PDB entry 6J2C | electron microscopy, 7.00 A resolution (low resolution: residue-level contacts below are approximate; hydrogen-bond / salt-bridge calls are withheld) | chains L and M of the 47 polymer chains in the assembly

== Chain L ==
Name: 26S protease subunit RPT4
Organism: Saccharomyces cerevisiae S288c
UniProtKB: P53549 (PRS10_YEAST); residues 1-437 here = UniProt positions 1-437
Sequence (437 residues; row label = number of the first residue in the row):
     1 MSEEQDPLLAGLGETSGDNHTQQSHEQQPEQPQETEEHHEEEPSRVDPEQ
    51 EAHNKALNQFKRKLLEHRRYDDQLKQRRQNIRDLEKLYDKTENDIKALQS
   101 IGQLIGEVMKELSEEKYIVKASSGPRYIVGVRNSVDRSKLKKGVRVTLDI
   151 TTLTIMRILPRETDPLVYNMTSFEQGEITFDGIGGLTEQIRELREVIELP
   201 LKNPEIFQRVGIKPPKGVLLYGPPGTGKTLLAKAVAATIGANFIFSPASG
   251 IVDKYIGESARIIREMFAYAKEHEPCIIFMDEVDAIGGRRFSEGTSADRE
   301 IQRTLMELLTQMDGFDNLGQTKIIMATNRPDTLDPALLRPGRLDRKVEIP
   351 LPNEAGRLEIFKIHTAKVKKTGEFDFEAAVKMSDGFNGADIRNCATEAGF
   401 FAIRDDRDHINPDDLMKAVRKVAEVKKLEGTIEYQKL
Unresolved in the structure: 1-66, 428-437
Swiss-Prot annotation at these positions:
  - binding site (ATP): Gly222 to Thr229
  - modified residue: Ser2 (N-acetylserine)

== Chain M ==
Name: 26S protease regulatory subunit 6A
Organism: Saccharomyces cerevisiae S288c
UniProtKB: P33297 (PRS6A_YEAST); numbering as in UniProt (aligned over 1-434)
Sequence (434 residues; numbered 1 to 434; the number before each row is that of its first residue):
     1 MATLEELDAQTLPGDDELDQEILNLSTQELQTRAKLLDNEIRIFRSELQR
    51 LSHENNVMLEKIKDNKEKIKNNRQLPYLVANVVEVMDMNEIEDKENSEST
   101 TQGGNVNLDNTAVGKAAVVKTSSRQTVFLPMVGLVDPDKLKPNDLVGVNK
   151 DSYLILDTLPSEFDSRVKAMEVDEKPTETYSDVGGLDKQIEELVEAIVLP
   201 MKRADKFKDMGIRAPKGALMYGPPGTGKTLLARACAAQTNATFLKLAAPQ
   251 LVQMYIGEGAKLVRDAFALAKEKAPTIIFIDELDAIGTKRFDSEKSGDRE
   301 VQRTMLELLNQLDGFSSDDRVKVLAATNRVDVLDPALLRSGRLDRKIEFP
   351 LPSEDSRAQILQIHSRKMTTDDDINWQELARSTDEFNGAQLKAVTVEAGM
   401 IALRNGQSSVKHEDFVEGISEVQARKSKSVSFYA
Unresolved in the structure: 1-40, 86-112
Swiss-Prot annotation at these positions:
  - binding site (ATP): Gly222 to Thr229
  - modified residue: Ala2 (N-acetylalanine), Tyr180 (Phosphotyrosine)

== Interface between chain L and chain M ==
Residue-residue contacts (86; chain L residue first):
  His67(L) with Ile41(M)
  Asp71(L) with Phe44(M)
  Leu74(L) with Phe44(M); Glu47(M); Leu48(M); Leu51(M)
  Arg78(L) with Leu51(M)
  Ile81(L) with Leu51(M); Glu54(M); Asn55(M)
  Glu85(L) with Met58(M)
  Tyr88(L) with Met58(M); Ile62(M)
  Asp89(L) with Lys61(M)
  Thr91(L) with Ile62(M)
  Glu92(L) with Lys61(M)
  Asp94(L) with Gly133(M); Leu134(M)
  Ile95(L) with Asn65(M); Lys68(M); Asn72(M)
  Leu98(L) with Asn72(M); Leu156(M)
  Gln99(L) with Asn72(M)
  Ser100(L) with Leu154(M)
  Gly102(L) with Phe128(M); Leu154(M)
  Gln103(L) with Val127(M); Phe128(M)
  Leu104(L) with Thr126(M); Val127(M); Phe128(M)
  Ile105(L) with Thr126(M)
  Ser122(L) with Arg124(M); Thr126(M)
  Ser123(L) with Gln125(M)
  Thr147(L) with Phe128(M)
  Leu159(L) with Phe128(M)
  Glu162(L) with Glu84(M)
  Asp164(L) with Arg299(M)
  Tyr168(L) with Arg303(M); Leu306(M)
  Asn169(L) with Ser296(M); Gln302(M)
  Ser249(L) with Lys289(M); Asp292(M); Ser293(M)
  Gly250(L) with Ser293(M)
  Ile251(L) with Ser293(M)
  Val252(L) with Phe291(M); Asp292(M); Ser293(M)
  Asp253(L) with Ser293(M); Glu294(M)
  Lys254(L) with Asp292(M)
  Tyr255(L) with Gly297(M)
  Glu258(L) with Ser296(M)
  Ala285(L) with Phe291(M)
  Val368(L) with Met210(M); Gly211(M); Ile212(M)
  Lys369(L) with Asp209(M); Met210(M)
  Asn393(L) with Ser340(M); Asp344(M)
  Ala395(L) with Ile212(M)
  Thr396(L) with Arg213(M); Pro215(M); Ser340(M)
  Glu397(L) with Arg345(M)
  Gly399(L) with Phe207(M); Met210(M)
  Phe400(L) with Glu195(M); Leu199(M); Phe207(M)
  Ala402(L) with Met210(M)
  Ile403(L) with Lys206(M); Phe207(M)
  Arg407(L) with Met210(M)
  Asp408(L) with Asp209(M)
  Lys421(L) with Arg345(M)
  Glu424(L) with Glu192(M); Arg345(M)
  Val425(L) with Asp344(M); Arg345(M); Lys346(M)
Interface residues without a listed pair, chain L (63 interface residues in all): Tyr70, Arg77, Ala97, Ile101, Pro165, Ala248, Arg261, Glu282, Arg392, Asp406, His409, Lys426
Interface residues without a listed pair, chain M (58 interface residues in all): Ile69, Val113, Leu129, Val132, Ile155, Glu307, Pro335, Leu338, Arg339

== Summary ==
63 residues of chain L and 58 residues of chain M are in contact. Curated annotation (UniProt) lists 8
ATP-binding residues on chain L; 8 ATP-binding residues on chain M.
Here chain L is 26S protease subunit RPT4 and chain M is 26S protease regulatory subunit 6A, both from
Saccharomyces cerevisiae S288c. Entry 6J2C (Yeast proteasome in translocation competent state (C3-a)) was
determined by electron microscopy together with 6J2N, 6J30, 6J2Q and 6J2X from the same study.
